PDB entry 9DTR | electron microscopy, 2.31 A resolution | chains 6 and A of the 47 polymer chains in the assembly

[Chain 6]
Molecule: U6 snRNA
From: Saccharomyces cerevisiae
Sequence (112 nucleotides; numbered 1 to 112; the number before each row is that of its first residue):
     1 GUUCGCGAAG UAACCCUUCG UGGACAUUUG GUCAAUUUGA AACAAUACAG AGAUGAUCAG
    61 CAGUUCCCCU GCAUAAGGAU GAACCGUUUU ACAAAGAGAU UUAUUUCGUU UU
Not modelled in the structure: 103-112
Modified residues: PSU (pseudouridine-5'-monophosphate) at position 28
Metal / ion sites: K+ site 1: G50, A51 (shared with 3 residues of chain I); K+ site 2: G52, A59, U80; Mg2+: A59, G60 (shared with 1 residue of chain I); K+ site 3: G60, G78 (shared with 2 residues of chain E); K+ site 4: C61, G78, U80, G81

[Chain A]
Molecule: Pre-mRNA-splicing factor 8
From: Saccharomyces cerevisiae
Reference sequence: P33334 (PRP8_YEAST); residues 1-2413 here = UniProt positions 1-2413
Amino-acid sequence (2413 residues; each row starts with the number of its first residue):
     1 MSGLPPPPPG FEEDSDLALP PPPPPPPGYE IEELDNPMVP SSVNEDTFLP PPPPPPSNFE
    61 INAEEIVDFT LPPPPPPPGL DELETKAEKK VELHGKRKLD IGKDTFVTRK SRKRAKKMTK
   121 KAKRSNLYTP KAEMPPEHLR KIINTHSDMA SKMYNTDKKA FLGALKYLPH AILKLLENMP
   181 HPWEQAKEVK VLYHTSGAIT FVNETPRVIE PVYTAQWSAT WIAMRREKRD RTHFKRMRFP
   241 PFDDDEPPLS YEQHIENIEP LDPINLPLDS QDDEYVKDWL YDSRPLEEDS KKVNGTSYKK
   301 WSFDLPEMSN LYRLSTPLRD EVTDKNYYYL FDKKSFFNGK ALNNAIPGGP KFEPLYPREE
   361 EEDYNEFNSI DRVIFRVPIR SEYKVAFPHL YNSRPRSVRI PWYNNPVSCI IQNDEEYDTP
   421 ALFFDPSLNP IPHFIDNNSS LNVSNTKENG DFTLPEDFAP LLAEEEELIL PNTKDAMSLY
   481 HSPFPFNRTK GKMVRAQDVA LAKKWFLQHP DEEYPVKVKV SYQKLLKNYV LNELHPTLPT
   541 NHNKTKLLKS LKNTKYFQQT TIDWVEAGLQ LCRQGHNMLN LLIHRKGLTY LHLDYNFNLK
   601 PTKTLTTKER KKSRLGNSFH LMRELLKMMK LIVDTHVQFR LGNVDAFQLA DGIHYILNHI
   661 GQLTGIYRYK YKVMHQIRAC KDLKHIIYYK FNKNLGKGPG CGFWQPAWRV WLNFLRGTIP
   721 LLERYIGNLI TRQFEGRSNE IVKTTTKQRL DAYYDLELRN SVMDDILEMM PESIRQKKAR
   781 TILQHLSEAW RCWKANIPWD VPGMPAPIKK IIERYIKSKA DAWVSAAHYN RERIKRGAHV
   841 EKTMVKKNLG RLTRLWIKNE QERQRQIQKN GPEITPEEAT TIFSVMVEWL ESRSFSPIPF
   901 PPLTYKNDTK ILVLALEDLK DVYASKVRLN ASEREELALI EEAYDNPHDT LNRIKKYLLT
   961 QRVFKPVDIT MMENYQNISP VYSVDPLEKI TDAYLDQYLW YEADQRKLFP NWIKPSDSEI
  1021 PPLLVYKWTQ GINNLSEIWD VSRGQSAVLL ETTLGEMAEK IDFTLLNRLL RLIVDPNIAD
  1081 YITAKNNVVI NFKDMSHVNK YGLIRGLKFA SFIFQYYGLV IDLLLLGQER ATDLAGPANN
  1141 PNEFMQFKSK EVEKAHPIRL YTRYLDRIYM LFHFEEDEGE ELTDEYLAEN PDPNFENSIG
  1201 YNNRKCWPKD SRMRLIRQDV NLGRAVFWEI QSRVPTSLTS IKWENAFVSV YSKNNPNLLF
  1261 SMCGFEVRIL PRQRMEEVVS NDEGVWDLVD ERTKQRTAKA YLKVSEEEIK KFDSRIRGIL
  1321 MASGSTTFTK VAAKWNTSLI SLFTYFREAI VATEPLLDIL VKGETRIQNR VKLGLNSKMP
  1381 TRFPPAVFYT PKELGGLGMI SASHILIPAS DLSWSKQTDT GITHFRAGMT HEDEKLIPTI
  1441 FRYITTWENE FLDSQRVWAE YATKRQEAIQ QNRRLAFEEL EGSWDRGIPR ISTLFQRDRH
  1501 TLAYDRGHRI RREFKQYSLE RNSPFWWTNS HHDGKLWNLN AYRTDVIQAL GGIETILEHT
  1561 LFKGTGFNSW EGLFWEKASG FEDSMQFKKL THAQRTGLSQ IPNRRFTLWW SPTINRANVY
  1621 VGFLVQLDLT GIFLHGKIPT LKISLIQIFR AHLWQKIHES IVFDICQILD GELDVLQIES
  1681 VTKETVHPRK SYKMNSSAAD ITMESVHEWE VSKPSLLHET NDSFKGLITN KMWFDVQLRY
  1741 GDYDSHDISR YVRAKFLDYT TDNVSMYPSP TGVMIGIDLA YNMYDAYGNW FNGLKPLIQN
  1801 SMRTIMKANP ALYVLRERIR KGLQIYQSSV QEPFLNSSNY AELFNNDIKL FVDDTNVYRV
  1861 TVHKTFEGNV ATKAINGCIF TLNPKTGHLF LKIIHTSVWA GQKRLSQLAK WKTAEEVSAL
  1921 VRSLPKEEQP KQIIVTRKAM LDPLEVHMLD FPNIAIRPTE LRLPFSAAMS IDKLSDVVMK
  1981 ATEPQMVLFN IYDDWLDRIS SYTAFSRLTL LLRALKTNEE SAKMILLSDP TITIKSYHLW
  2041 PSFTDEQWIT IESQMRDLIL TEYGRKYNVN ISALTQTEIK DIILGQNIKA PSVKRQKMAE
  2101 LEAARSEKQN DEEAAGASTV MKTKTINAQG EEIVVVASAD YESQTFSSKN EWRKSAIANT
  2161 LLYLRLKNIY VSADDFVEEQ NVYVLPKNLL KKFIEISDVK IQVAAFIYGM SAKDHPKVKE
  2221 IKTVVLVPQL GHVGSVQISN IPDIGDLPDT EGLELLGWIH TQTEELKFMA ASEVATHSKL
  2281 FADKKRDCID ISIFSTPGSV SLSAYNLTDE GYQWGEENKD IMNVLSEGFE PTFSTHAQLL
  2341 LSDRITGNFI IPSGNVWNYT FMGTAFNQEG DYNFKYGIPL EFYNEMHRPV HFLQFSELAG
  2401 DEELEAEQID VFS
Not modelled in the structure: 1-126, 358-365, 434-450, 772-777, 2108-2413
Ligand contacts: inositol hexakisphosphate (IHP): Lys228, Arg236, Lys517, Tyr655, His659, Lys684, His685, Tyr688, Tyr689, Asn692, Lys697, Gly698, Pro699
Swiss-Prot annotation at these positions:
  - region: Met1585 to Leu1598 (Important for branch point selection)
  - mutagenesis: His1658 (H1658S: No effect on viability), Glu1684 (E1684Q: No effect on viability), His1687 (H1687S: No effect on viability), Asp1700 (D1700N: No effect on viability), Asp1735 (D1735N: No effect on viability), Asp1853 (D1853A: Alters protein folding. Severely impaired growth. Strongly reduced growth at 35 degrees Celsius; when associated with A-1854; D1853N: Reduced growth at 30 degrees Celsius ...), Asp1854 (D1854A: Reduced growth at 30 degrees Celsius. Strongly reduced growth at 16 degrees Celsius. Strongly reduced growth at 35 degrees Celsius; when associated with A-1853 ...), Thr1855 (T1855A: Reduced growth at 30 degrees Celsius. Strongly reduced growth at 16 degrees Celsius), Thr1936 (T1936A: Reduced growth at 30 degrees Celsius. Strongly reduced growth at 16 degrees Celsius), Arg1937 (R1937K: Severely impaired growth. Reduced growth at 30 degrees Celsius. Strongly reduced growth at 16 degrees Celsius)
Reported in the primary citation:
  - mutagenesis - V1862L, G1868R, T1982S: increased growth in response to fyv6Delta

[Chain 6 / chain A interface]
Contacting residue pairs (72; chain 6 residue first):
  G30(6) - Lys555(A)  phosphate contact
  G31(6) - Lys555(A)  salt bridge to the phosphate
  C33(6) - Thr156(A)  hydrogen bond to the base
  A35(6) - Ser151(A)  sugar contact
  A35(6) - Met153(A)  phosphate contact
  U36(6) - Ser151(A)  phosphate contact
  U36(6) - Lys152(A)  hydrogen bond to the phosphate
  A41(6) - Gly587(A)  base contact
  C43(6) - Tyr590(A)  sugar contact
  C43(6) - Glu609(A)  hydrogen bond to the sugar
  A44(6) - Thr606(A)  hydrogen bond to the phosphate
  A44(6) - Lys608(A)  phosphate contact
  A44(6) - Glu609(A)  sugar contact
  A47(6) - Ala1900(A)  phosphate contact
  A47(6) - Gly1901(A)  phosphate contact
  C48(6) - Lys1873(A)  salt bridge to the phosphate
  A49(6) - His1863(A)  salt bridge to the phosphate
  A49(6) - Thr1865(A)  phosphate contact
  A49(6) - Glu1867(A)  sugar contact
  G50(6) - Thr1865(A)  hydrogen bond to the phosphate
  G50(6) - Glu1867(A)  phosphate contact
  G50(6) - Asn1869(A)  hydrogen bond to the phosphate
  G50(6) - Lys1903(A)  hydrogen bond to the base
  U57(6) - Thr1591(A)  phosphate contact
  U57(6) - His1592(A)  hydrogen bond to the sugar
  C58(6) - Thr1591(A)  phosphate contact
  C61(6) - Gln748(A)  hydrogen bond to the sugar
  C61(6) - Arg749(A)  sugar contact
  C61(6) - Ala752(A)  sugar contact
  A62(6) - Gln748(A)  hydrogen bond to the phosphate
  A62(6) - Arg749(A)  salt bridge to the phosphate
  A62(6) - Ala752(A)  sugar contact
  A62(6) - Tyr753(A)  phosphate contact
  A62(6) - Leu756(A)  sugar contact
  G63(6) - Tyr753(A)  hydrogen bond to the phosphate
  G63(6) - Leu756(A)  sugar contact
  C69(6) - Arg737(A)  salt bridge to the phosphate
  U70(6) - Lys586(A)  salt bridge to the phosphate
  U70(6) - Lys611(A)  sugar contact
  U70(6) - Lys612(A)  sugar contact
  U70(6) - Arg614(A)  hydrogen bond to the sugar
  U70(6) - Arg737(A)  salt bridge to the phosphate
  G71(6) - Lys586(A)  salt bridge to the phosphate
  G71(6) - Arg614(A)  sugar contact
  G71(6) - Leu615(A)  phosphate contact
  G71(6) - Gly616(A)  phosphate contact
  G71(6) - Arg732(A)  salt bridge to the phosphate
  G71(6) - Arg737(A)  hydrogen bond to the base
  C72(6) - Gly616(A)  phosphate contact
  C72(6) - Asn617(A)  hydrogen bond to the phosphate
  C72(6) - Ser618(A)  hydrogen bond to the phosphate
  C72(6) - Arg724(A)  base contact
  C72(6) - Tyr725(A)  stacking on the base
  C72(6) - Asn728(A)  hydrogen bond to the sugar
  C72(6) - Leu729(A)  phosphate contact
  C72(6) - Arg732(A)  salt bridge to the phosphate
  A73(6) - Arg732(A)  salt bridge to the phosphate
  U74(6) - Ile741(A)  phosphate contact
  U74(6) - Val742(A)  sugar contact
  U74(6) - Thr744(A)  phosphate contact
  A75(6) - Lys743(A)  salt bridge to the phosphate
  A75(6) - Thr744(A)  hydrogen bond to the phosphate
  A75(6) - Thr746(A)  phosphate contact
  A75(6) - Arg749(A)  salt bridge to the phosphate
  A76(6) - Lys743(A)  salt bridge to the phosphate
  A76(6) - Thr746(A)  hydrogen bond to the phosphate
  A76(6) - Gln748(A)  phosphate contact
  A76(6) - Arg749(A)  salt bridge to the phosphate
  G77(6) - Arg614(A)  sugar contact
  G77(6) - Gln748(A)  hydrogen bond to the phosphate
  G78(6) - Lys611(A)  hydrogen bond to the phosphate
  A79(6) - Lys611(A)  salt bridge to the phosphate
Interface residues without a listed pair, chain A (47 interface residues in all): Tyr556, Phe619, Ala1871

[In short]
28 residues of chain 6 face 47 of chain A across their interface; the contacts include 20 hydrogen bonds, 16
salt bridges and 1 aromatic stacking contact. Polar contacts include C33(6)-Thr156(A), G50(6)-Lys1903(A) and
G71(6)-Arg737(A). Bound to chain A: inositol hexakisphosphate. From the paper: V1862L, G1868R and T1982S of
chain A increase growth in response to fyv6Delta.
Here chain 6 is U6 snRNA and chain A is Pre-mRNA-splicing factor 8, both from Saccharomyces cerevisiae. Entry
9DTR (Structure of the yeast post-catalytic P complex spliceosome at 2.3 Angstrom resolution) was determined
by electron microscopy.
